7OC2 - chains B and D of the 3 polymer chains in the assembly; structure by X-ray diffraction, 1.50 A resolution.

Chain B:
Molecule: Serine protease NS3
Organism: Zika virus
Notes: EC 3.4.21.91, 3.6.1.15, 3.6.4.13
Reference sequence: Q32ZE1 (POLG_ZIKV); residues 1-177 here correspond to UniProt positions 1499-1675 (UniProt number = residue number + 1498)
Amino-acid sequence (178 residues; row label = number of the first residue in the row; numbering starts at 0):
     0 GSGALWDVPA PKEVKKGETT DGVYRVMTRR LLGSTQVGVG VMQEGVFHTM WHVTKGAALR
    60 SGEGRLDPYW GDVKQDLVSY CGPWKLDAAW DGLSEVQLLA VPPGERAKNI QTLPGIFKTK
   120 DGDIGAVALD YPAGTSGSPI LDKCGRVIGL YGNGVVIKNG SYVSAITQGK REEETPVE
Unresolved in the structure: 0-16, 172-177
Construct notes: expression tag (0); conflict Lys107 (Arg1605 in Q32ZE1)
Curated features (UniProtKB/Swiss-Prot):
  - active site (Charge relay system): His51, Asp75, Ser135

Chain D:
Molecule: Cyclic 1[2-CHLORO-4-METHOXY-PHENYL-OXYMETHYL]-4-[2,6-DICHLORO-PHENYL-OXYMETHYL]-BENZENE-(7-3)-7-BENZYL-1,3-DIMETHYL-8-PIPERAZIN-1-YL-3,7-DIHYDRO-PURINE-2,6-DIONE-(7-19)-N-ACETYL-L-CYSTEINE-(8-25)-[3R-[3A, 4A, 5B(S*)]]-5-(1-CARBOXY-1-PHOSPHONOETHOXY)-4-HYDROXY-3-(PHOSPHONOOXY)-1-CYCLOHEXENE-1-CARBOXYLIC ACID-()-(6E, 11E)-HEPTADECA-6,11-DIENE-9,9-DIYLBIS(PHOSPHONIC ACID)
Amino-acid sequence (5 residues; each row starts with the number of its first residue):
     1 XLXKK
Modified positions: V7T ((2R)-6-azanyl-2-carbamimidamido-hexanoic acid) at position 1; Leu2 (D-leucine; DLE); V8N (2-[3-(aminomethyl)phenyl]ethanoic acid) at position 3
Glycans and other covalent adducts: covalent link V7T_1-Lys5

Interface between chain B and chain D:
Pairs across the interface (22; chain B residue first):
  His51(B) with Lys5(D)
  Asp75(B) with Lys5(D), salt bridge
  Asp129(B) with V7T_1(D), hydrogen bond (side chain-backbone); Leu2(D)
  Tyr130(B) with V7T_1(D); Leu2(D)
  Pro131(B) with Leu2(D)
  Ala132(B) with V7T_1(D); Lys5(D)
  Ser135(B) with V7T_1(D); Lys5(D)
  Gly151(B) with V7T_1(D); Lys4(D); Lys5(D)
  Asn152(B) with Lys5(D), hydrogen bond
  Gly153(B) with Lys4(D), hydrogen bond (backbone-backbone)
  Val155(B) with V7T_1(D); V8N_3(D)
  Gly159(B) with V7T_1(D)
  Ser160(B) with V7T_1(D)
  Tyr161(B) with V7T_1(D); Lys4(D), hydrogen bond (side chain-backbone)
Also at the interface, not in a pair above, chain B (16 interface residues in all): Tyr150, Val154

Overview:
16 residues of chain B face 5 of chain D across their interface; the contacts include 4 hydrogen bonds and 1
salt bridge. Polar contacts include Asp75(B)-Lys5(D), Asp129(B)-V7T_1(D) and Asn152(B)-Lys5(D). UniProt lists
3 active-site residues on chain B.
Here chain B is Serine protease NS3 (Zika virus) and chain D is Cyclic
1[2-CHLORO-4-METHOXY-PHENYL-OXYMETHYL]-4-[2,6-DICHLORO-PHENYL-OXYMETHYL]-BENZENE-(7-3)-7-BENZYL-1,3-DIMETHYL-8-PIPERAZIN-1-YL-3,7-DIHYDRO-PURINE-2,6-DIONE-(7-19)-N-ACETYL-L-CYSTEINE-(8-25)-[3R-[3A,
4A, 5B(S*)]]-5-(1-CARBOXY-1-PHOSPHONOETHOXY)-4-HYDROXY-3-(PHOSPHONOOXY)-1-CYCLOHEXENE-1-CARBOXYLIC
ACID-()-(6E, 11E)-HEPTADECA-6,11-DIENE-9,9-DIYLBIS(PHOSPHONIC ACID). Entry 7OC2 (Crystal Structure of Unlinked
NS2B-NS3 Protease from Zika Virus in Complex with Inhibitor MI-2295) was determined by X-ray diffraction (same
publication as 7O2M, 7O55, 7OBV, 7PFQ, 7PFY, 7PFZ and 5 further entries).
